PDB entry 6KTA | X-ray diffraction, 2.30 A resolution | chains A and B

[Chain A (and B)]
Molecule: HTH-type transcriptional regulator MntR
Organism: Bacillus halodurans (strain ATCC BAA-125 / DSM 18197 / FERM 7344 / JCM 9153 / C-125)
Notes: chain B of this document is another copy of the same molecule, construct and numbering; everything in this record applies to it too
UniProt: Q9K943 (MNTR_BACHD); residues 1-139 here = UniProt positions 1-139
Amino-acid sequence (139 residues; numbered 1 to 139; the number before each row is that of its first residue):
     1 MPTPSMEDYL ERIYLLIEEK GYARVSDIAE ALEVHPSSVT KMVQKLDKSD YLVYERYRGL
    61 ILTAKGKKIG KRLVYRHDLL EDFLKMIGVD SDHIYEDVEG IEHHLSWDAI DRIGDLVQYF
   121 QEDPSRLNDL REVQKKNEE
Unresolved in the structure: 139 (chain B: 138-139)
What the authors report for this chain:
  - self-association interface (contacts with another copy of this molecule); pairs are residue here / residue on that copy: Asp-90/Asp-108 (hydrogen bond), Asp-97/Ser-106 (hydrogen bond), Asp-115/Asn-137, Gln-118/Asn-137, Tyr-119/Tyr-119 (hydrogen bond), Glu-122/Lys-136, Phe-83, Ile-87, Gly-88, Val-89, Gly-100, Ile-101, Leu-105, Ala-109, Ile-113, Leu-116, Tyr-119, Phe-120, Leu-130, Val-133

[Chain A / chain B interface]
Pairs across the interface (65):
  Phe-83(A) with Phe-83(B), hydrophobic
  Ile-87(A) with Arg-112(B); Ile-113(B), hydrophobic; Leu-116(B), hydrophobic
  Gly-88(A) with Arg-112(B)
  Val-89(A) with Asp-108(B); Ala-109(B), hydrophobic; Arg-112(B)
  Asp-90(A) with Asp-108(B), hydrogen bond (backbone-side chain)
  His-93(A) with Ser-106(B); Asp-108(B), salt bridge
  Asp-97(A) with His-104(B); Leu-105(B); Ser-106(B), hydrogen bond (side chain-backbone); Ala-109(B)
  Gly-100(A) with His-104(B)
  Ile-101(A) with His-104(B); Leu-105(B), hydrophobic
  His-104(A) with Asp-97(B); Gly-100(B); Ile-101(B); His-104(B), hydrogen bond
  Leu-105(A) with Asp-97(B); Ile-101(B), hydrophobic
  Ser-106(A) with His-93(B); Asp-97(B), hydrogen bond (backbone-side chain)
  Asp-108(A) with Val-89(B); Asp-90(B), hydrogen bond (side chain-backbone); His-93(B)
  Ala-109(A) with Val-89(B), hydrophobic; Asp-97(B)
  Arg-112(A) with Ile-87(B); Gly-88(B); Val-89(B); Gln-134(B)
  Ile-113(A) with Ile-87(B), hydrophobic
  Asp-115(A) with Val-133(B); Gln-134(B)
  Leu-116(A) with Leu-116(B), hydrophobic; Phe-120(B), hydrophobic; Leu-130(B), hydrophobic
  Gln-118(A) with Val-133(B)
  Tyr-119(A) with Tyr-119(B), hydrogen bond; Phe-120(B), hydrophobic; Arg-126(B); Asp-129(B); Leu-130(B), hydrophobic
  Phe-120(A) with Leu-116(B), hydrophobic; Tyr-119(B), hydrophobic
  Glu-122(A) with Val-133(B)
  Arg-126(A) with Tyr-119(B); Asp-129(B), salt bridge
  Asp-129(A) with Tyr-119(B); Arg-126(B), salt bridge
  Leu-130(A) with Asp-115(B); Leu-116(B), hydrophobic; Tyr-119(B), hydrophobic
  Val-133(A) with Asp-115(B); Gln-118(B); Glu-122(B)
  Gln-134(A) with Asp-115(B)
  Lys-136(A) with Gln-118(B); Glu-122(B), salt bridge
  Asn-137(A) with Asp-115(B), hydrogen bond; Gln-118(B), hydrogen bond
Interface residues without a listed pair, chain A (30 interface residues in all): Glu-96

[In short]
30 residues of chain A face 27 of chain B across their interface, with 8 hydrogen bonds and 4 salt bridges.
Polar contacts include His-93(A)/Asp-108(B), Arg-126(A)/Asp-129(B) and Lys-136(A)/Glu-122(B). The paper
reports a self-association interface involving Phe-83(A), Ile-87(A) and Gly-88(A) among others.
Both chains are HTH-type transcriptional regulator MntR (Bacillus halodurans (strain ATCC BAA-125 / DSM 18197
/ FERM 7344 / JCM 9153 / C-125)). Entry 6KTA (Crystal structure of B. halodurans MntR in apo form) was
determined by X-ray diffraction, deposited together with 6KTB.
